6M69 - chain A; structure by X-ray diffraction, 1.50 A resolution.

# Chain A
Protein: Hydrolase, NUDIX family protein
From: Mycolicibacterium smegmatis MC2 155
UniProt: A0QUZ2 (A0QUZ2_MYCS2); numbering as in UniProt (aligned over 1-322)
Chain sequence (342 residues; row label = number of the first residue in the row; numbers below 1 keep their minus sign (Met-19 is residue -19)):
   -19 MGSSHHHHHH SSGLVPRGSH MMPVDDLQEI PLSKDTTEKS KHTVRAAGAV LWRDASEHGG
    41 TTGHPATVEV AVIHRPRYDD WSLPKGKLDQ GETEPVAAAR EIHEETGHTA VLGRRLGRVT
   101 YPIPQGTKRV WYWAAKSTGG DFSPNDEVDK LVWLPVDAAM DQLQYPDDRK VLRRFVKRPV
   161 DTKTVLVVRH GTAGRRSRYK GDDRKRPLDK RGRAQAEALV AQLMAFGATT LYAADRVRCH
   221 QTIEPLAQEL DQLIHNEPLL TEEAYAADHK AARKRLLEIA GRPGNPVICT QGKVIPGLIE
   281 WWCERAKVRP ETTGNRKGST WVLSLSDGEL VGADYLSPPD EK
Unresolved in the structure: -19 to 21, 36-46
Construct notes: expression tag (-19 to 0)
Metal / ion sites: Mg2+: Tyr101 (together with GDP)
Residues lining bound ligands:
  - GDP: Arg55, Arg57, Tyr58, Lys65, Tyr101, Ile103, Lys108, Glu127, Tyr145, Asp148
  - pyrophosphate (POP): Arg169, His170, Ala173, Gly174, Arg176, Arg186, Arg218, Glu242, Gln271, Gly272, Lys273, Lys297
Swiss-Prot annotation at these positions:
  - motif: Gly66 to Gly87 (Nudix box)
  - binding site (substrate): Arg55 to Tyr58, Asp60, Lys65 to Lys67, Tyr101, Lys108, Glu127, Tyr145
  - binding site (Mg(2+)): Lys65, Glu81, Glu85, Glu127

# In short
Bound to chain A: GDP and pyrophosphate. From UniProt: 12 substrate-binding residues and 4 Mg2+-binding
residues.
Chain A is Hydrolase, NUDIX family protein (Mycolicibacterium smegmatis MC2 155); the structure, Crystal
structure of Mycobacterium smegmatis MutT1 in complex with GMPPCP (GDP), was determined by X-ray diffraction
(same publication as 6M65, 6M6Y and 6M72).
